6EQ4 - chain A; structure by X-ray diffraction, 1.40 A resolution.

Chain A:
Molecule: 7,8-dihydro-8-oxoguanine triphosphatase
Organism: Homo sapiens
Notes: EC 3.6.1.55, 3.6.1.56
UniProtKB: P36639 (8ODP_HUMAN); residues 1-156 here correspond to UniProt positions 42-197 (UniProt number = residue number + 41)
Amino-acid sequence (182 residues; each row starts with the number of its first residue; numbers below 1 keep their minus sign (Met-25 is residue -25)):
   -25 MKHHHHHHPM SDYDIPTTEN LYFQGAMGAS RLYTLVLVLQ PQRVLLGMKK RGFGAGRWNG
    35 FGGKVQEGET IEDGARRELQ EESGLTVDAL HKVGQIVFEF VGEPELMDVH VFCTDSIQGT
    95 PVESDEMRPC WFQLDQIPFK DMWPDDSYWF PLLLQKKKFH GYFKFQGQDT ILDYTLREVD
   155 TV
Not modelled in the structure: -25 to 2
Differences from the reference sequence: initiating methionine (-25); expression tag (-24 to 0)
Ligand contacts: BSW (4-(3-fluoranylpyridin-4-yl)-1H-pyrrolo[2,3-b]pyridine): Tyr7, Leu9, Phe27, Asn33, Phe72, Phe74, Met81, Val83, Trp117, Asp119, Asp120, Trp123, Phe139
What the authors report for this chain:
  - binding site for BSW: Phe27, Asn33, Phe72, Met81, Val83

In short:
Ligands of chain A: compound BSW. From the paper: a binding site for BSW at Phe27, Asn33 and Phe72 among
others.
Chain A is 7,8-dihydro-8-oxoguanine triphosphatase (Homo sapiens); the structure, MTH1 in complex with
fragment 8, was determined by X-ray diffraction, deposited together with 6EQ2, 6EQ3, 6EQ5, 6EQ6 and 6EQ7.
